Entry 1EAJ (X-ray diffraction, 1.35 A resolution); this record covers chains A and B.

# Chain A (and B)
Name: Coxsackie virus and adenovirus receptor
Source organism: Homo sapiens
Notes: fragment: d1 domain residues 15-140; chain B of this document is another copy of the same molecule, construct and numbering; everything in this record applies to it too
UniProtKB: P78310 (CXAR_HUMAN); residue numbers follow UniProt; this construct covers 15-140
Sequence (126 residues; row label = number of the first residue in the row):
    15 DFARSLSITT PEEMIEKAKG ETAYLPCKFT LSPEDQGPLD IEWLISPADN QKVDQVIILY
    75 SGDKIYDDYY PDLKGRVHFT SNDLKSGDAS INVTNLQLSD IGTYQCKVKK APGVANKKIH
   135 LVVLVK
Disordered / not traced: 15, 140 (chain B: 15-19, 140)
Curated features (UniProtKB/Swiss-Prot):
  - glycosylation: N106 (N-linked (GlcNAc...) asparagine)
  - mutagenesis: V70 to I72 (Abolishes binding to adenovirus type 5)
Cystine bridges: C41-C120

# How chain A and chain B interact
Residue-residue contacts (27; chain A residue first):
  E48(A) with Y83(B), hydrogen bond
  P52(A) with S75(B); G76(B)
  D54(A) with D54(B); K123(B), salt bridge
  E56(A) with K123(B), salt bridge
  L73(A) with K123(B); A125(B), hydrophobic
  S75(A) with P52(B); A125(B)
  G76(A) with P52(B)
  Y80(A) with A125(B), hydrophobic; P126(B), hydrophobic
  Y83(A) with E48(B), hydrogen bond; P126(B)
  Y84(A) with P126(B), hydrogen bond (side chain-backbone)
  K121(A) with K121(B)
  K123(A) with D54(B), salt bridge; E56(B), salt bridge; L73(B); K123(B)
  A125(A) with L73(B), hydrophobic; S75(B); Y80(B), hydrophobic
  P126(A) with Y80(B), hydrophobic; Y83(B); Y84(B), hydrogen bond (backbone-side chain)
Interface residues without a listed pair, chain A (16 interface residues in all): V70, V128
Interface residues without a listed pair, chain B (16 interface residues in all): V70, V128

# In short
The chain A/chain B interface involves 16 residues from each chain; the contacts include 4 hydrogen bonds and
4 salt bridges. Among the polar pairs are D54(A)-K123(B), E56(A)-K123(B) and E48(A)-Y83(B). UniProt lists 3
mutagenesis sites on chain A.
Both chains are Coxsackie virus and adenovirus receptor (Homo sapiens). Entry 1EAJ (Dimeric structure of the
coxsackie virus and adenovirus receptor D1 domain at 1.35 angstrom resolution) was determined by X-ray
diffraction, deposited together with 1F5W.
